Entry 3VFO (X-ray diffraction, 1.70 A resolution); this record covers chains A and B of the 3 polymer chains in the assembly.

Chain A:
Name: MHC class I antigen
Source organism: Homo sapiens
UniProt: C5MK56 (C5MK56_HUMAN); residues 1-276 here correspond to UniProt positions 25-300 (UniProt number = residue number + 24)
Amino-acid sequence (276 residues; numbered 1 to 276; the number before each row is that of its first residue):
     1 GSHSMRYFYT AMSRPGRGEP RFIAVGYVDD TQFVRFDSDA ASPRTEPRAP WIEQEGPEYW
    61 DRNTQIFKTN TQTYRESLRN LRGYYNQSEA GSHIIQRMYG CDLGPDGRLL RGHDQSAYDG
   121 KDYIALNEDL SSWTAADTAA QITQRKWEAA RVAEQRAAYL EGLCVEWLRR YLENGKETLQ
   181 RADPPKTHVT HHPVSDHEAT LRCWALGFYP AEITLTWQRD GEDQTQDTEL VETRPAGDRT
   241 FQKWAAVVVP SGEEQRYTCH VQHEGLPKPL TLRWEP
Construct notes: engineered mutation A157 (Arg181 in C5MK56)
Cystine bridges: C101-C164, C203-C259
Reported in the primary citation:
  - mutagenesis - L163A: unchanged binding to SB27 TCR

Chain B:
Name: Beta-2-microglobulin
Source organism: Homo sapiens
UniProt: P61769 (B2MG_HUMAN); residues 1-99 here correspond to UniProt positions 21-119 (UniProt number = residue number + 20)
Amino-acid sequence (99 residues; numbered 1 to 99; the number before each row is that of its first residue):
     1 IQRTPKIQVY SRHPAENGKS NFLNCYVSGF HPSDIEVDLL KNGERIEKVE HSDLSFSKDW
    61 SFYLLYYTEF TPTEKDEYAC RVNHVTLSQP KIVKWDRDM
Cystine bridges: C25-C80
Curated features (UniProtKB/Swiss-Prot):
  - modified residue: Q2 (Pyrrolidone carboxylic acid)
  - glycosylation: I1 (N-linked (Glc) (glycation) isoleucine), K19 (N-linked (Glc) (glycation) lysine), K41 (N-linked (Glc) (glycation) lysine), K48 (N-linked (Glc) (glycation) lysine), K58 (N-linked (Glc) (glycation) lysine), K91 (N-linked (Glc) (glycation) lysine), K94 (N-linked (Glc) (glycation) lysine)

Interface between chain A and chain B:
Contacting residue pairs (58; chain A residue first):
  F8(A) with S55(B); F56(B), hydrophobic
  Y9(A) with F56(B)
  T10(A) with F56(B); F62(B)
  M12(A) with S33(B), hydrogen bond
  I23(A) with L54(B), hydrophobic
  V25(A) with D53(B); L54(B); S55(B)
  Y27(A) with S55(B); Y63(B), hydrogen bond
  Q32(A) with D53(B), hydrogen bond
  R35(A) with D53(B), salt bridge
  R48(A) with D53(B), salt bridge
  I94(A) with H31(B); P32(B), hydrophobic; S33(B)
  Q96(A) with H31(B), hydrogen bond; F56(B); W60(B), hydrogen bond (side chain-backbone); F62(B)
  R97(A) with F56(B)
  M98(A) with F56(B), hydrophobic; K58(B); W60(B), hydrophobic
  Q115(A) with W60(B)
  S116(A) with W60(B)
  A117(A) with W60(B), hydrophobic
  D119(A) with H31(B)
  G120(A) with R3(B), hydrogen bond (backbone-side chain); H31(B); W60(B)
  D122(A) with W60(B), hydrogen bond
  H192(A) with D98(B), salt bridge
  R202(A) with D98(B); M99(B), hydrogen bond
  W204(A) with D98(B); M99(B)
  V231(A) with Q8(B)
  E232(A) with K6(B), salt bridge; Q8(B), hydrogen bond (backbone-side chain); S28(B), hydrogen bond
  R234(A) with Q8(B), hydrogen bond; Y10(B); M99(B), hydrogen bond (side chain-backbone)
  P235(A) with Y10(B), hydrogen bond (backbone-side chain); N24(B); Y26(B)
  A236(A) with R12(B), hydrogen bond (backbone-side chain); N24(B), hydrogen bond (backbone-side chain)
  G237(A) with R12(B), hydrogen bond (backbone-side chain)
  D238(A) with R12(B); H13(B)
  Q242(A) with Y10(B); S11(B), hydrogen bond (side chain-backbone); R12(B), hydrogen bond (side chain-backbone)
  W244(A) with M99(B), hydrogen bond (side chain-backbone)
Other interface residues (no listed pair), chain A (36 interface residues in all): R17, K121, L206, T233
Other interface residues (no listed pair), chain B (29 interface residues in all): I1, P14, D34, S57, D59, L65

Overview:
36 residues of chain A face 29 of chain B across their interface, with 19 hydrogen bonds and 4 salt bridges.
Polar contacts include R35(A)-D53(B), R48(A)-D53(B) and H192(A)-D98(B). The paper reports that L163A of chain
A leaves binding to SB27 TCR unchanged.
Here chain A is MHC class I antigen and chain B is Beta-2-microglobulin, both from Homo sapiens. Entry 3VFO
(crystal structure of HLA B*3508 LPEP157A, HLA mutant Ala157) was determined by X-ray diffraction together
with 3VFM, 3VFN, 3VFP, 3VFR, 3VFS, 3VFT and 3 further entries from the same study.
